Entry 4GE3 (X-ray diffraction, 1.50 A resolution); this record covers chains A and B.

== Chain A (and B) ==
Molecule: Uncharacterized protein C22E12.03c
Organism: Schizosaccharomyces pombe
Notes: chain B of this document is another copy of the same molecule, construct and numbering; everything in this record applies to it too
UniProt: Q10356 (YDB3_SCHPO); residues 1-191 here = UniProt positions 1-191
Chain sequence (194 residues; numbered -2 to 191; the number before each row is that of its first residue; numbers below 1 keep their minus sign (Gly-2 is residue -2)):
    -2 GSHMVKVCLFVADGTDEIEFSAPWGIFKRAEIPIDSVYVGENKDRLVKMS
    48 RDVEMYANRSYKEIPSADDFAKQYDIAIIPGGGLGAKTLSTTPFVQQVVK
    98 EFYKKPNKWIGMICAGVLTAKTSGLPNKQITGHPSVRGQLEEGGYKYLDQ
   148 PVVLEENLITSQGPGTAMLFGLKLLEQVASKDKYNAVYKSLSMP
Unresolved in the structure: -2 to 0
Differences from the reference sequence: expression tag (-2 to 0); engineered mutation Val114 (Thr in Q10356)
Modified positions: Cys111 (3-sulfinoalanine; CSD)
Swiss-Prot annotation at these positions:
  - active site: Glu16, Cys111, His130
  - mutagenesis: Glu16 (E16A: Nearly completely abolishes enzymatic activity), Cys111 (C111A: Nearly completely abolishes enzymatic activity), His130 (H130A: Leads to 5- to 6-fold reduction in catalytic efficiency)
From the paper describing this entry:
  - post-translational modification sites: Cys111

== Interface between chain A and chain B ==
Pairs across the interface - 64 pairs, chain A then chain B:
  Asp13(A) with Arg26(B), salt bridge
  Glu14(A) with Ser18(B); Trp21(B)
  Ile15(A) with Ser18(B); Ala19(B), hydrophobic; Arg26(B); Met165(B), hydrophobic
  Phe17(A) with Val50(B), hydrophobic
  Ser18(A) with Glu14(B); Ile15(B); Ser18(B), hydrogen bond
  Ala19(A) with Ile15(B), hydrophobic
  Trp21(A) with Glu14(B); Arg48(B), hydrogen bond (side chain-backbone); Val50(B)
  Lys25(A) with Arg48(B); Asp49(B), salt bridge
  Arg26(A) with Asp13(B), salt bridge; Ile15(B); Arg48(B); Pro161(B)
  Leu43(A) with Tyr53(B), hydrophobic
  Arg48(A) with Trp21(B), hydrogen bond (backbone-side chain); Lys25(B); Arg26(B)
  Asp49(A) with Lys25(B), salt bridge
  Val50(A) with Phe17(B), hydrophobic; Trp21(B); Met52(B), hydrophobic
  Glu51(A) with Met52(B); Tyr53(B), hydrogen bond (backbone-backbone)
  Met52(A) with Val50(B), hydrophobic; Glu51(B)
  Tyr53(A) with Leu43(B), hydrophobic; Glu51(B), hydrogen bond (backbone-backbone); Tyr53(B), hydrogen bond
  His130(A) with Ser187(B), hydrogen bond (side chain-backbone); Ser189(B)
  Pro131(A) with Ser189(B)
  Pro148(A) with Pro191(B), hydrophobic
  Gln159(A) with Ser189(B)
  Gly160(A) with Leu188(B)
  Pro161(A) with Arg26(B); Leu188(B)
  Gly162(A) with Met165(B); Leu188(B), hydrogen bond (backbone-backbone); Ser189(B); Met190(B); Pro191(B)
  Thr163(A) with Ser189(B)
  Met165(A) with Ile15(B), hydrophobic
  Leu166(A) with Pro191(B), hydrophobic
  Ser187(A) with His130(B), hydrogen bond (backbone-side chain)
  Leu188(A) with Gly160(B); Pro161(B); Gly162(B), hydrogen bond (backbone-backbone)
  Ser189(A) with Pro131(B); Gln159(B); Gly162(B); Thr163(B)
  Met190(A) with Gly162(B)
  Pro191(A) with Pro148(B), hydrophobic; Gly162(B); Leu166(B), hydrophobic
Interface residues without a listed pair, chain A (32 interface residues in all): Gly22
Interface residues without a listed pair, chain B (32 interface residues in all): Gly22

== Summary ==
Chain A and chain B each contribute 32 residues to their interface, with 10 hydrogen bonds and 4 salt bridges.
Polar pairs include Asp13(A)-Arg26(B), Lys25(A)-Asp49(B) and Ser18(A)-Ser18(B). From UniProt: 3 active-site
residues and 3 mutagenesis sites on chain A. The paper reports a modification site at Cys111(A).
Chain A and chain B are both Uncharacterized protein C22E12.03c (Schizosaccharomyces pombe); the structure,
Schizosaccharomyces pombe DJ-1 T114V mutant, was determined by X-ray diffraction (same publication as 4QYT and
4GE0).
